PDB entry 9C3U | X-ray diffraction, 2.77 A resolution | chains A and B of the 6 polymer chains in the assembly

Chain A (and B):
Protein: Methyltransferase
From: Burkholderia cenocepacia
Notes: EC 2.1.1.-; chain B of this document is another copy of the same molecule, construct and numbering; everything in this record applies to it too
UniProt: A0A8I1DKW0 (A0A8I1DKW0_BURCE); residues 30-278 here correspond to UniProt positions 29-277 (UniProt number = residue number - 1)
Amino-acid sequence (249 residues; numbered 30 to 278; the number before each row is that of its first residue):
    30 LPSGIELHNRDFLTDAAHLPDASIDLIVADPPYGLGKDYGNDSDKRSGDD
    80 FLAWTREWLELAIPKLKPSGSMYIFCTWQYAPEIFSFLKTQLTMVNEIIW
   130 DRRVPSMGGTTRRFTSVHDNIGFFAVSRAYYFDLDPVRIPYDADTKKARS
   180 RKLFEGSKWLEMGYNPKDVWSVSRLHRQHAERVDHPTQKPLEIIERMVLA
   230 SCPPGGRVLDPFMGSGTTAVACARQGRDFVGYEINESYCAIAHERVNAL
Unresolved in the structure: 69 (chain B: fully traced)
Small-molecule neighbours: sinefungin (SFG): Arg-39, Asp-40, Phe-41, Leu-42, Asp-59, Pro-60, Pro-61, Tyr-68, Asn-70, Ser-72, His-214, Thr-216, Gln-217, Lys-218, Pro-240, Phe-241, Met-242, Gly-243, Ser-244, Thr-246, Tyr-261, Glu-262, Ile-263, Asn-264, Tyr-267

Chain A / chain B interface:
Residue-residue contacts - 81 pairs, chain A then chain B:
  Tyr-102(A) / Phe-143(B)
  Trp-107(A) / Met-123(B)
  Trp-107(A) / Val-124(B)
  Trp-107(A) / Glu-126(B)
  Gln-108(A) / Lys-118(B)  hydrogen bond (backbone-side chain)
  Pro-111(A) / Pro-111(B)
  Pro-111(A) / Phe-114(B)  hydrophobic
  Pro-111(A) / Ser-115(B)  hydrogen bond (backbone-side chain)
  Pro-111(A) / Lys-118(B)
  Glu-112(A) / Ser-115(B)
  Glu-112(A) / Lys-118(B)  salt bridge
  Phe-114(A) / Pro-111(B)  hydrophobic
  Ser-115(A) / Pro-111(B)
  Ser-115(A) / Glu-112(B)  hydrogen bond
  Lys-118(A) / Gln-108(B)  hydrogen bond (side chain-backbone)
  Lys-118(A) / Glu-112(B)  salt bridge
  Met-123(A) / Trp-107(B)
  Val-124(A) / Trp-107(B)
  Asn-125(A) / Trp-107(B)
  Asn-125(A) / Arg-142(B)
  Asn-125(A) / Phe-143(B)  hydrogen bond (side chain-backbone)
  Glu-126(A) / Trp-107(B)
  Glu-126(A) / His-147(B)
  Glu-126(A) / Asn-149(B)
  Ile-127(A) / Phe-143(B)  hydrophobic
  Ile-128(A) / Ile-128(B)  hydrophobic
  Ile-128(A) / His-147(B)
  Pro-134(A) / Lys-196(B)
  Thr-140(A) / Phe-161(B)
  Thr-140(A) / Leu-163(B)
  Arg-141(A) / Arg-157(B)  hydrogen bond (side chain-backbone)
  Arg-141(A) / Tyr-159(B)  hydrogen bond (backbone-side chain)
  Arg-141(A) / Phe-161(B)
  Arg-142(A) / Val-124(B)  hydrogen bond (side chain-backbone)
  Arg-142(A) / Asn-125(B)
  Arg-142(A) / Phe-161(B)
  Arg-142(A) / Asn-194(B)  hydrogen bond (backbone-side chain)
  Phe-143(A) / Tyr-102(B)
  Phe-143(A) / Asn-125(B)  hydrogen bond (backbone-side chain)
  Phe-143(A) / Ile-127(B)  hydrophobic
  Phe-143(A) / Phe-161(B)  hydrophobic
  Phe-143(A) / Asn-194(B)
  Phe-143(A) / Pro-195(B)  hydrophobic
  Phe-143(A) / Lys-196(B)
  Phe-143(A) / Asp-197(B)
  Phe-143(A) / Trp-199(B)  hydrophobic
  Thr-144(A) / Asn-194(B)  hydrogen bond (backbone-side chain)
  Thr-144(A) / Lys-196(B)
  Thr-144(A) / Asp-197(B)  hydrogen bond (backbone-backbone)
  Ser-145(A) / Asp-197(B)
  Val-146(A) / Lys-196(B)
  Val-146(A) / Asp-197(B)  hydrogen bond (backbone-side chain)
  Val-146(A) / Val-198(B)  hydrophobic
  His-147(A) / Glu-126(B)  salt bridge
  His-147(A) / Ile-128(B)
  His-147(A) / Asp-197(B)  salt bridge
  His-147(A) / Val-198(B)
  Asn-149(A) / Glu-126(B)  hydrogen bond
  Arg-157(A) / Arg-141(B)  hydrogen bond (backbone-side chain)
  Tyr-159(A) / Arg-141(B)  hydrogen bond (backbone-side chain)
  Phe-161(A) / Thr-140(B)
  Phe-161(A) / Arg-141(B)
  Phe-161(A) / Arg-142(B)
  Phe-161(A) / Phe-143(B)  hydrophobic
  Leu-163(A) / Thr-140(B)
  Asn-194(A) / Arg-142(B)  hydrogen bond (side chain-backbone)
  Asn-194(A) / Phe-143(B)
  Asn-194(A) / Thr-144(B)  hydrogen bond (side chain-backbone)
  Pro-195(A) / Phe-143(B)  hydrophobic
  Lys-196(A) / Pro-134(B)
  Lys-196(A) / Phe-143(B)
  Lys-196(A) / Thr-144(B)
  Lys-196(A) / Val-146(B)
  Asp-197(A) / Thr-144(B)  hydrogen bond (backbone-backbone)
  Asp-197(A) / Ser-145(B)  hydrogen bond
  Asp-197(A) / Val-146(B)  hydrogen bond (side chain-backbone)
  Asp-197(A) / His-147(B)  salt bridge
  Val-198(A) / Asp-130(B)
  Val-198(A) / Val-146(B)  hydrophobic
  Val-198(A) / His-147(B)
  Trp-199(A) / Phe-143(B)  hydrophobic
Interface residues without a listed pair, chain A (41 interface residues in all): Tyr-109, Phe-152, Ala-158, Tyr-160, Arg-167, Arg-225, Ala-229
Interface residues without a listed pair, chain B (42 interface residues in all): Ala-110, Phe-152, Ala-158, Tyr-160, Arg-167, Arg-225, Ala-229

In short:
Chain A and chain B form an interface of 41 and 42 residues respectively; the contacts include 21 hydrogen
bonds and 5 salt bridges. Polar pairs include Glu-112(A)/Lys-118(B), His-147(A)/Glu-126(B) and
His-147(A)/Asp-197(B). Bound to chain A: sinefungin.
Both chains are Methyltransferase (Burkholderia cenocepacia). Entry 9C3U (Crystal structure of DNA N6-Adenine
Methyltransferase M.BceJIV from Burkholderia cenocepacia in complex with duplex DNA substrate ...) was
determined by X-ray diffraction (same publication as 8URK, 9C3S and 9C3T).
